PDB entry 8SAX | electron microscopy, 4.00 A resolution | chains I and J of the 12 polymer chains in the assembly

Chain I:
Protein: CH848.10.17.SOSIP gp120
From: HIV-1 06TG.HT008
Reference sequence: A0A1W6IPB2 (A0A1W6IPB2_9HIV1); the construct lacks a stretch of the UniProt sequence and is renumbered around it, so the offset changes along the chain: 34-140 = UniProt 30-136; 153-185 = UniProt 139-171; 186-309 = UniProt 174-297; 312-323 = UniProt 298-309; 5 more segments
Sequence (471 residues; numbered 31 to 513 plus 4 insertion-coded residues; 16 numbers in that range are skipped by the numbering (no residue carries them; nothing is unmodelled there); the number before each row is that of its first residue; a row labelled like 185a-185b holds insertion residues (185a, then the next letters in order)):
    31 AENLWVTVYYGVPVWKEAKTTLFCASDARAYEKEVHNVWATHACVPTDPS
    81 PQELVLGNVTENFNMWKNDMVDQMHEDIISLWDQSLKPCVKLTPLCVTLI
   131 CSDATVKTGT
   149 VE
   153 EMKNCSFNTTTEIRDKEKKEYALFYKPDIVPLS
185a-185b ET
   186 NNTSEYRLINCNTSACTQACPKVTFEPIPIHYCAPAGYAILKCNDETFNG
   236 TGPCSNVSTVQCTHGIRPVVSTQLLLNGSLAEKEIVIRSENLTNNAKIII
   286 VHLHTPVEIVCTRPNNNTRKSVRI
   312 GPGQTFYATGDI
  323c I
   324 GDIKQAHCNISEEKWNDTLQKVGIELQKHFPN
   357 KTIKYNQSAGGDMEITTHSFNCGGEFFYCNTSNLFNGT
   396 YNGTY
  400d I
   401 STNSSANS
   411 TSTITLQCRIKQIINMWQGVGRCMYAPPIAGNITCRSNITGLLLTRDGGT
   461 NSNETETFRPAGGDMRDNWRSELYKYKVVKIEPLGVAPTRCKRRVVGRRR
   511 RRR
Disordered / not traced: 31, 506-513
Sequence notes: expression tag (31-33, 512-513); conflict Asp133 (Asn129 in A0A1W6IPB2), Thr138 (Asn134 in A0A1W6IPB2), Cys201 (Val189 in A0A1W6IPB2), Cys433 (Ala417 in A0A1W6IPB2), Lys490 (Glu474 in A0A1W6IPB2), Glu492 (Gln476 in A0A1W6IPB2), Val496 (Ile480 in A0A1W6IPB2), Arg500 (Gly484 in A0A1W6IPB2), Cys501 (Ala485 in A0A1W6IPB2), Gly507 (Glu491 in A0A1W6IPB2), Arg509 (Glu493 in A0A1W6IPB2), Arg510 (Lys494 in A0A1W6IPB2)
Disulfide bonds: Cys54-Cys74, Cys119-Cys205, Cys131-Cys157, Cys201-Cys433, Cys218-Cys247, Cys228-Cys239, Cys378-Cys445
Glycans and other covalent adducts: N-acetylglucosamine (NAG) linked to Asn156, Asn301, Asn442

Chain J:
Protein: CH848.10.17.SOSIP gp41
From: HIV-1 06TG.HT008
Sequence (132 residues; numbered 512 to 664; 21 numbers in that range are skipped by the numbering (no residue carries them; nothing is unmodelled there); the number before each row is that of its first residue):
   512 AVGIGAVFLGFLGAAGSTMGAASMTLTVQARNLLSG
   569 TVWGIKQLQARVLAVERYLRDQQLLGIWGCSGKLICCTNVPWNSSWSNRN
   619 LSEIWDNMTWLQWDKEISNYTQIIYGLLEESQNQQEKNEQDLLALD
Disulfide bonds: Cys598-Cys604

How chain I and chain J interact:
Pairs across the interface (68):
  Leu34(I) - Trp610(J)
  Trp35(I) - Asn607(J)
  Trp35(I) - Val608(J)
  Trp35(I) - Pro609(J)  hydrophobic
  Val36(I) - Thr606(J)  hydrogen bond (backbone-side chain)
  Val36(I) - Val608(J)
  Val36(I) - Trp610(J)  hydrophobic
  Val36(I) - Ile642(J)  hydrophobic
  Thr37(I) - Cys604(J)
  Thr37(I) - Cys605(J)
  Val38(I) - Trp596(J)  hydrophobic
  Val38(I) - Ile603(J)
  Val38(I) - Cys604(J)  hydrogen bond (backbone-backbone)
  Tyr39(I) - Ser534(J)
  Tyr39(I) - Ile603(J)  hydrophobic
  Tyr39(I) - Trp623(J)
  Tyr40(I) - Ala541(J)  hydrophobic
  Tyr40(I) - Tyr586(J)
  Tyr40(I) - Asp589(J)
  Tyr40(I) - Lys601(J)
  Gly41(I) - Leu537(J)
  Gly41(I) - Gln540(J)
  Val42(I) - Trp628(J)  hydrophobic
  Pro43(I) - Leu523(J)  hydrophobic
  Pro43(I) - Ala526(J)  hydrophobic
  Val44(I) - Asp632(J)
  Trp45(I) - Leu523(J)
  Trp45(I) - Ala526(J)  hydrophobic
  Lys46(I) - Asp632(J)  salt bridge
  Thr51(I) - Lys574(J)
  Thr51(I) - Ala578(J)
  Phe53(I) - Gln575(J)
  Phe53(I) - Ala578(J)  hydrophobic
  His72(I) - Trp571(J)
  Ala73(I) - Trp571(J)
  Val75(I) - Thr569(J)
  Leu84(I) - Leu520(J)
  Leu84(I) - Gly521(J)
  Leu84(I) - Gly524(J)
  Leu86(I) - Leu523(J)
  Leu86(I) - Ala526(J)  hydrophobic
  Asn88(I) - Gly527(J)
  Asp107(I) - Trp571(J)
  Pro220(I) - Leu581(J)  hydrophobic
  Ala221(I) - Leu544(J)
  Ala221(I) - Leu545(J)
  Ala221(I) - Leu581(J)
  Gly222(I) - Arg585(J)  hydrogen bond (backbone-side chain)
  Ala224(I) - Leu523(J)  hydrophobic
  Ile491(I) - Arg585(J)
  Glu492(I) - Asp632(J)
  Pro493(I) - Asp589(J)
  Leu494(I) - Trp596(J)  hydrophobic
  Val496(I) - Trp631(J)  hydrogen bond (backbone-side chain)
  Ala497(I) - Trp623(J)  hydrophobic
  Pro498(I) - Trp610(J)  hydrophobic
  Pro498(I) - Trp631(J)
  Cys501(I) - Cys605(J)  hydrophobic
  Lys502(I) - Cys605(J)
  Lys502(I) - Thr606(J)
  Arg503(I) - Trp596(J)  hydrogen bond (side chain-backbone)
  Arg503(I) - Gly597(J)  hydrogen bond (side chain-backbone)
  Arg503(I) - Cys605(J)
  Arg503(I) - Thr606(J)
  Arg503(I) - Asn607(J)
  Arg503(I) - Gln650(J)  hydrogen bond
  Arg503(I) - Gln653(J)  hydrogen bond
  Val505(I) - Glu657(J)
Other interface residues (no listed pair), chain I (40 interface residues in all): Val89, Tyr223, Arg500
Other interface residues (no listed pair), chain J (51 interface residues in all): Phe522, Ser546, Gly547, Leu592, Leu593, Cys598, Leu602, Leu619, Leu629, Ile635, Tyr643

In short:
The interface between chain I and chain J involves 40 residues on one side and 51 on the other, with 8
hydrogen bonds and 1 salt bridge. Polar contacts include Lys46(I)-Asp632(J), Val36(I)-Thr606(J) and
Gly222(I)-Arg585(J). Covalently linked N-acetylglucosamine: at Asn156(I), Asn301(I) and Asn442(I).
Chain I is CH848.10.17.SOSIP gp120 and chain J is CH848.10.17.SOSIP gp41, both from HIV-1 06TG.HT008; the
structure, CryoEM structure of DH270.UCA-CH848.10.17DT, was determined by electron microscopy (same
publication as 8SAL, 8SAN, 8SAQ, 8SAR, 8SAS, 8SAT and 9 further entries).
